6R6M - chains A and B; structure by X-ray diffraction, 1.70 A resolution.

# Chain A
Name: Small soluble cyt c
Organism: Kuenenia stuttgartiensis
Reference sequence: Q1Q7P4 (Q1Q7P4_KUEST); residues 26-135 here = UniProt positions 26-135
Amino-acid sequence (110 residues; each row starts with the number of its first residue):
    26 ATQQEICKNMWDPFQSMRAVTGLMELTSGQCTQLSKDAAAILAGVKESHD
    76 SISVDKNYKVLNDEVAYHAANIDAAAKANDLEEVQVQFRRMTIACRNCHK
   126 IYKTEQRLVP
Covalently attached groups: heme c (HEC) linked to C120, C123
Metal / ion sites: heme c Fe: C32, H124
Ligand contacts: heme c (HEC): Q28, Q29, C32, K33, M35, W36, F39, I66, S73, Y83, L86, N87, V90, M116, A119, H124, K128, Q131, L133, V134, P135
From the paper describing this entry:
  - binding site for heme c: Q28, M35, W36, S73, C120 to H124, L133, V134, P135
  - heme c coordination: C32
  - contacts within the chain: Q28-C32 (hydrogen bond), Q28-S73, Q28-N87

# Chain B
Name: Kusta0088
Organism: Kuenenia stuttgartiensis
Reference sequence: Q1Q7P3 (Q1Q7P3_KUEST); residue numbers follow UniProt; this construct covers 27-126
Amino-acid sequence (100 residues; each row starts with the number of its first residue):
    27 LNEHTAGDTTKSPYTIYAGLGFAVQESCYYCHGNGGKGTTEGLIFGVPDF
    77 TSTEFQSSMTDKQIIDHINKGKGKCPSYQGKMSPEMIEKMAGVVRNFAVK
Covalently attached groups: heme c (HEC) linked to C54, C57
Metal / ion sites: heme c Fe: H58, C101
Ligand contacts: heme c (HEC): Q51, E52, S53, H58, F71, G72, V73, P74, F76, F81, M85, I90, H93, I94, K98, K100, C101, P102, Y104, M108, M116, V120
From the paper describing this entry:
  - binding site for heme c: C54 to H58, F71, V73, F76, F81, I94, Y104
  - heme c coordination: C101
  - contacts within the chain: H93-C101 (hydrogen bond)

# How chain A and chain B interact
Contacting residue pairs - 51 pairs, chain A then chain B:
  S78(A) - K126(B)  hydrogen bond (backbone-side chain)
  V79(A) - K126(B)  hydrogen bond (backbone-side chain)
  D80(A) - N122(B)
  D80(A) - F123(B)
  D80(A) - V125(B)
  K81(A) - E29(B)  salt bridge
  K81(A) - N122(B)  hydrogen bond (backbone-backbone)
  K81(A) - V125(B)  hydrogen bond (backbone-backbone)
  K81(A) - K126(B)
  N82(A) - Y40(B)  hydrogen bond
  N82(A) - V119(B)  hydrogen bond (side chain-backbone)
  N82(A) - N122(B)
  N82(A) - F123(B)
  K84(A) - K126(B)  hydrogen bond (side chain-backbone)
  V85(A) - Y40(B)
  L86(A) - Y40(B)  hydrophobic
  D88(A) - A32(B)
  E89(A) - H30(B)  salt bridge
  E89(A) - A32(B)
  E89(A) - G33(B)  hydrogen bond (side chain-backbone)
  E89(A) - S38(B)  hydrogen bond
  E89(A) - Y40(B)
  Y92(A) - G33(B)
  Y92(A) - D34(B)
  H93(A) - D34(B)
  H93(A) - T35(B)  hydrogen bond (side chain-backbone)
  R115(A) - D34(B)  salt bridge
  R115(A) - T35(B)
  R115(A) - T36(B)
  I118(A) - T35(B)
  I118(A) - T41(B)
  A119(A) - T35(B)
  N122(A) - T35(B)  hydrogen bond
  N122(A) - Y40(B)
  N122(A) - T41(B)  hydrogen bond
  N122(A) - A44(B)
  K125(A) - A44(B)  hydrogen bond (side chain-backbone)
  K125(A) - Y55(B)
  I126(A) - Y43(B)  hydrophobic
  I126(A) - G59(B)
  I126(A) - N60(B)  hydrogen bond (backbone-backbone)
  I126(A) - G61(B)  hydrogen bond (backbone-backbone)
  Y127(A) - G61(B)
  Y127(A) - F123(B)
  T129(A) - Y55(B)
  T129(A) - G59(B)
  T129(A) - N60(B)  hydrogen bond (side chain-backbone)
  T129(A) - T65(B)
  E130(A) - N60(B)  hydrogen bond
  E130(A) - T65(B)
  E130(A) - T66(B)  hydrogen bond
Interface residues without a listed pair, chain A (23 interface residues in all): Q112, R114
Interface residues without a listed pair, chain B (25 interface residues in all): T31, E67
The authors on this interface:
  - interface residues, chain A: R115(A), C120(A)
  - interface residues, chain B: E29(B), C54(B), V119(B)

# In short
Chain A and chain B form an interface of 23 and 25 residues respectively, with 18 hydrogen bonds and 3 salt
bridges. Polar pairs include K81(A)-E29(B), E89(A)-H30(B) and R115(A)-D34(B). The paper reports a binding site
for heme c at Q28(A), M35(A) and C54(B) among others; interface residues R115(A), C120(A) and E29(B) among
others.
Here chain A is Small soluble cyt c and chain B is Kusta0088, both from Kuenenia stuttgartiensis. Entry 6R6M
(Kusta0087/Kusta0088 Complex purified from Kuenenia stuttgartiensis) was determined by X-ray diffraction
together with 6R6O from the same study.
